Entry 7Y53 (electron microscopy, 3.61 A resolution); this record covers chains W and A of the 10 polymer chains in the assembly.

Chain W:
Name: Derlin-1
Organism: Homo sapiens
UniProtKB: Q9BUN8 (DERL1_HUMAN); residue numbers follow UniProt; this construct covers 1-214, 240-251
Sequence (226 residues; numbered 1 to 251; 25 numbers in that range are skipped by the numbering (no residue carries them; nothing is unmodelled there); the number before each row is that of its first residue):
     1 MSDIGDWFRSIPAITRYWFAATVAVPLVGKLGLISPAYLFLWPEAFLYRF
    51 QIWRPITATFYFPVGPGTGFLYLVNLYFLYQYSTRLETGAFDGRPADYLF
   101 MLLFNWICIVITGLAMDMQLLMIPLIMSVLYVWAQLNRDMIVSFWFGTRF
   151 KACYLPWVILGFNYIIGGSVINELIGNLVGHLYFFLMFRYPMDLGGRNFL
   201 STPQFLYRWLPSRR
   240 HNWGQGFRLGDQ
Unresolved in the structure: 251
UniProt features mapped onto this chain:
  - motif: Asn241 to Leu248 (SHP-box)
  - modified residue: Ser2 (N-acetylserine), Ser201 (Phosphoserine), Thr202 (Phosphothreonine)
  - mutagenesis: Phe70 (F70C: Impaired ERAD substrate degradation), Leu73 (L73A: Impaired ERAD substrate degradation), Tyr164 (Y164A: Impaired ERAD substrate degradation), Ile165 (I165A: Impaired ERAD substrate degradation), Gly180 (G180V: Reduces interaction with and proteolysis of XBP1 isoform 1), Gly243 to Gly245 (Significantly reduced binding to VCP), Arg247 (R247A: Significantly reduced binding to VCP), Leu248 (L248A: Significantly reduced binding to VCP)

Chain A:
Name: Transitional endoplasmic reticulum ATPase
Organism: Homo sapiens
Notes: EC 3.6.4.6
UniProtKB: P55072 (TERA_HUMAN); numbering as in UniProt (aligned over 21-806)
Sequence (787 residues; each row starts with the number of its first residue):
    20 MNRPNRLIVDEAINEDNSVVSLSQPKMDELQLFRGDTVLLKGKKRREAVC
    70 IVLSDDTCSDEKIRMNRVVRNNLRVRLGDVISIQPCPDVKYGKRIHVLPI
   120 DDTVEGITGNLFEVYLKPYFLEAYRPIRKGDIFLVRGGMRAVEFKVVETD
   170 PSPYCIVAPDTVIHCEGEPIKREDEEESLNEVGYDDIGGCRKQLAQIKEM
   220 VELPLRHPALFKAIGVKPPRGILLYGPPGTGKTLIARAVANETGAFFFLI
   270 NGPEIMSKLAGESESNLRKAFEEAEKNAPAIIFIDELDAIAPKREKTHGE
   320 VERRIVSQLLTLMDGLKQRAHVIVMAATNRPNSIDPALRRFGRFDREVDI
   370 GIPDATGRLEILQIHTKNMKLADDVDLEQVANETHGHVGADLAALCSEAA
   420 LQAIRKKMDLIDLEDETIDAEVMNSLAVTMDDFRWALSQSNPSALRETVV
   470 EVPQVTWEDIGGLEDVKRELQELVQYPVEHPDKFLKFGMTPSKGVLFYGP
   520 PGCGKTLLAKAIANECQANFISIKGPELLTMWFGESEANVREIFDKARQA
   570 APCVLFFDELDSIAKARGGNIGDGGGAADRVINQILTEMDGMSTKKNVFI
   620 IGATNRPDIIDPAILRPGRLDQLIYIPLPDEKSRVAILKANLRKSPVAKD
   670 VDLEFLAKMTNGFSGADLTEICQRACKLAIRESIESEIRRERERQTNPSA
   720 MEVEEDDPVPEIRRDHFEEAMRFARRSVSDNDIRKYEMFAQTLQQSRGFG
   770 SFRFPSGNQGGAGPSQGSGGGTGGSVYTEDNDDDLYG
Unresolved in the structure: 20-21, 767-806
Construct notes: initiating methionine (20)
Residues lining bound ligands:
  - ADP (adenosine-5'-diphosphate), molecule 1: Asp205, Ile206, Gly207, Pro247, Gly248, Thr249, Gly250, Lys251, Thr252, Leu253, Asp304, Ile380, His384, Gly408, Ala409, Ala412
  - ADP, molecule 2: Asp478, Ile479, Gly480, Pro520, Gly521, Cys522, Gly523, Lys524, Thr525, Leu526, Pro648, Ile656, Gly684, Ala685, Thr688
UniProt features mapped onto this chain:
  - region: Thr797 to Gly806 (Interaction with UBXN6)
  - motif: Asp802 to Gly806 (PIM motif)
  - binding site (ATP): Pro247 to Leu253, Asn348, His384, Gly521 to Leu526
  - modified residue: Ser37 (Phosphoserine), Lys315 (N6,N6,N6-trimethyllysine), Thr436 (Phosphothreonine), Ser462 (Phosphoserine), Lys502 (N6-acetyllysine), Lys505 (N6-acetyllysine), Lys668 (N6-acetyllysine), Ser702 (Phosphoserine), Lys754 (N6-acetyllysine), Ser770 (Phosphoserine), Ser775 (Phosphoserine), Ser787 (Phosphoserine), Tyr805 (Phosphotyrosine)
  - natural variant: Arg95 (R95G: In IBMPFD1), Gly97 (G97E: In CMT2Y), Ile126 (I126F: In IBMPFD1; uncertain significance), Arg155 (R155C: In IBMPFD1; R155H: In FTDALS6 and IBMPFD1; R155L: In IBMPFD1; R155P: In IBMPFD1; R155S: In IBMPFD1), Arg159 (R159G: In FTDALS6; R159H: In IBMPFD1), Ala160 (A160T: In IBMPFD1; uncertain significance), Glu185 (E185K: In CMT2Y), Arg191 (R191Q: In FTDALS6 and IBMPFD1), Leu198 (L198W: In IBMPFD1), Ala232 (A232E: In IBMPFD1), Ile254 (I254F: In IBMPFD1; uncertain significance), Ile369 (I369T: In IBMPFD1; uncertain significance), 2 further natural variant entries in UniProt
  - mutagenesis: Phe52 to Asp55 (Abolishes interaction with NPLOC4; when associated with A-110), Arg53 (R53A: Minor effect on affinity for ATP and ADP), Arg86 (R86A: Strongly increased affinity for ATP. Strongly reduced affinity for ADP), Tyr110 (Y110A: Abolishes interaction with NPLOC4; when associated with 52-A--A-55), Arg113 to His115 (Severely reduced binding to DERL1), Phe131 (F131R: Severely reduced binding to DERL1), Leu140 (L140D: Severely reduced binding to DERL1), Asp179 (D179R: No effect on binding to DERL1), His183 (H183W: Severely reduced binding to DERL1), Lys251 (K251Q: Impairs ERAD degradation of HMGCR and does not inhibit interaction with RHBDD1; when associated with Q-524), Glu305 (E305Q: Defect in ubiquitin-dependent protein degradation by the proteasome; when associated with Q-578), Lys312 (K312A: Does not affect methylation by VCPKMT), 8 further mutagenesis entries in UniProt

How chain W and chain A interact:
Contacting residue pairs - 26 pairs, chain W then chain A:
  His240(W) - His115(A)  hydrogen bond
  Asn241(W) - His115(A)
  Trp242(W) - Arg113(A)
  Trp242(W) - His183(A)  hydrogen bond (backbone-side chain)
  Gly243(W) - His183(A)
  Gly243(W) - Glu185(A)
  Gln244(W) - His183(A)
  Gln244(W) - Glu185(A)  hydrogen bond (backbone-side chain)
  Gly245(W) - Ile182(A)
  Gly245(W) - His183(A)
  Phe246(W) - Phe131(A)  hydrophobic
  Phe246(W) - Thr180(A)
  Phe246(W) - Val181(A)
  Phe246(W) - Ile182(A)  hydrogen bond (backbone-backbone)
  Arg247(W) - Pro178(A)  hydrogen bond (side chain-backbone)
  Arg247(W) - Asp179(A)  salt bridge
  Arg247(W) - Thr180(A)
  Leu248(W) - Phe139(A)  hydrophobic
  Leu248(W) - Leu140(A)  hydrophobic
  Leu248(W) - Ala177(A)
  Leu248(W) - Pro178(A)
  Leu248(W) - Thr180(A)
  Leu248(W) - Ile182(A)  hydrophobic
  Gly249(W) - Leu140(A)
  Gly249(W) - Pro178(A)  hydrogen bond (backbone-backbone)
  Asp250(W) - Leu140(A)
Interface residues without a listed pair, chain A (16 interface residues in all): Ile114, Asn129, Lys136
From the paper, about this interface:
  - hot spots on chain W (mutagenesis) - R247A, R247D: decreased binding to Transitional endoplasmic reticulum ATPase (chain A)

Overview:
The interface between chain W and chain A involves 11 residues on one side and 16 on the other; the contacts
include 6 hydrogen bonds and 1 salt bridge. Among the polar pairs are Arg247(W)-Asp179(A), His240(W)-His115(A)
and Trp242(W)-His183(A). From the paper: R247A and R247D of chain W reduce binding to Transitional endoplasmic
reticulum ATPase (chain A).
Here chain W is Derlin-1 and chain A is Transitional endoplasmic reticulum ATPase, both from Homo sapiens.
Entry 7Y53 (The cryo-EM structure of human ERAD retro-translocation complex) was determined by electron
microscopy together with 7Y4W and 7Y59 from the same study.
